Entry 6B9M (X-ray diffraction, 1.68 A resolution); this record covers chains A and B of the 4 polymer chains in the assembly.

== Chain A (and B) ==
Molecule: E3 ubiquitin-protein ligase UHRF1
Organism: Danio rerio
Notes: EC 2.3.2.27; chain B of this document is another copy of the same molecule, construct and numbering; everything in this record applies to it too
UniProtKB: E7EZF3 (UHRF1_DANRE), isoform E7EZF3-2; numbering as in UniProt (aligned over 129-280)
Amino-acid sequence (153 residues; each row starts with the number of its first residue):
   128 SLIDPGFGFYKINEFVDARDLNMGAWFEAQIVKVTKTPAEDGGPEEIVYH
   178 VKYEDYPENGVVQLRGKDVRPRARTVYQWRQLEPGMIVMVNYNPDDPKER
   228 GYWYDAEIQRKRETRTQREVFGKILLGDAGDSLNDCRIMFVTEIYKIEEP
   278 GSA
Unresolved in the structure: 278-280 (chain B: 167-168, 278-280)
Differences from the reference sequence: expression tag (128)
From the paper describing this entry:
  - mutagenesis - N149A, N186A: unchanged binding to E3 ubiquitin-protein ligase UHRF1

== How chain A and chain B interact ==
Pairs across the interface - 9 pairs, chain A then chain B:
  Asn149(A) - Glu181(B)  hydrogen bond (side chain-backbone)
  Asn149(A) - Asp182(B)  hydrogen bond
  Asp182(A) - Ser128(B)  hydrogen bond (backbone-backbone)
  Tyr183(A) - Ser128(B)
  Glu185(A) - Ser128(B)  hydrogen bond (side chain-backbone)
  Glu185(A) - Leu129(B)
  Glu185(A) - Asn140(B)
  Glu185(A) - Phe142(B)
  Asn186(A) - Phe142(B)
Other interface residues (no listed pair), chain A (6 interface residues in all): Pro184

== Overview ==
Chain A and chain B each contribute 6 residues to their interface, with 4 hydrogen bonds. Polar pairs include
Asn149(A)-Glu181(B), Asn149(A)-Asp182(B) and Glu185(A)-Ser128(B). The paper reports that N149A and N186A of
chain A leave binding to E3 ubiquitin-protein ligase UHRF1 unchanged.
Both chains are E3 ubiquitin-protein ligase UHRF1 (Danio rerio). Entry 6B9M (Crystal structure of UHRF1 TTD
domain in complex with the polybasic region) was determined by X-ray diffraction.
